7K5C - chains H and K of the 12 polymer chains in the assembly; structure by electron microscopy, 2.70 A resolution.

[Chain H (and K)]
Molecule: Internal virion protein gp15
From: Escherichia phage T7
Notes: chain K of this document is another copy of the same molecule, construct and numbering; everything in this record applies to it too
Reference sequence: P03725 (GP15_BPT7); residues 1-747 here = UniProt positions 1-747
Sequence (747 residues; each row starts with the number of its first residue):
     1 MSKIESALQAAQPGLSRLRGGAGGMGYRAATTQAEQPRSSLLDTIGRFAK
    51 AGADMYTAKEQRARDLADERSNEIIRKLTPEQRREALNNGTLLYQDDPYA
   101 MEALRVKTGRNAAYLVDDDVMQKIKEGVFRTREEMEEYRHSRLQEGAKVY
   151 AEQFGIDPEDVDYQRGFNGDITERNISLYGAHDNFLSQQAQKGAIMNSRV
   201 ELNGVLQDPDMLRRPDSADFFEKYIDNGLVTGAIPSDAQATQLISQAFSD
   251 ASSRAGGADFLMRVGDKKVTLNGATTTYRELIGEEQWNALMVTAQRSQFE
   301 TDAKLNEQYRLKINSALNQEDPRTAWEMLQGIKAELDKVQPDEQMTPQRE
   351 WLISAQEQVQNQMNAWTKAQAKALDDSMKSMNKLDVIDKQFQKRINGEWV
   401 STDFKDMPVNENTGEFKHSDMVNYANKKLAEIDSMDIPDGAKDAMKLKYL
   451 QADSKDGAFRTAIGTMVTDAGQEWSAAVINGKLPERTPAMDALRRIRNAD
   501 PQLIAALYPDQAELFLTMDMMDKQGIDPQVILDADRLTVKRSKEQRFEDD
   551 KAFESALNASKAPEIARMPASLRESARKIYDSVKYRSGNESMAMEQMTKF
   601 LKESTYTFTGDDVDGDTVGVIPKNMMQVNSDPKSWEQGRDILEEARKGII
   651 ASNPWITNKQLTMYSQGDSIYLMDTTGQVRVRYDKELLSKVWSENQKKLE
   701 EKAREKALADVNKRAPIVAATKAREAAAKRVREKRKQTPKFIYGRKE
Disordered / not traced: 1-56, 707-747

[Interface between chain H and chain K]
Residue-residue contacts (174; chain H residue first):
  Glu-69(H) / Val-161(K)
  Glu-69(H) / Arg-165(K)  salt bridge
  Asn-72(H) / Asn-168(K)
  Asn-72(H) / Gly-169(K)
  Asn-72(H) / Asp-170(K)
  Asn-72(H) / Ile-171(K)
  Glu-73(H) / Gln-164(K)
  Glu-73(H) / Asn-168(K)
  Ile-75(H) / Ile-171(K)  hydrophobic
  Ile-75(H) / Thr-172(K)
  Arg-76(H) / Leu-143(K)
  Arg-76(H) / Gln-144(K)  hydrogen bond (backbone-side chain)
  Arg-76(H) / Gln-164(K)
  Arg-76(H) / Phe-167(K)
  Arg-76(H) / Asn-168(K)  hydrogen bond
  Lys-77(H) / Gln-144(K)
  Lys-77(H) / Gln-164(K)
  Leu-78(H) / His-140(K)
  Thr-79(H) / His-140(K)  hydrogen bond
  Gln-82(H) / His-140(K)
  Lys-107(H) / Thr-172(K)
  Arg-110(H) / Glu-173(K)  salt bridge
  Asn-111(H) / Tyr-179(K)
  Tyr-114(H) / Ile-176(K)
  Tyr-114(H) / Gly-180(K)
  Leu-115(H) / Arg-132(K)
  Leu-115(H) / Tyr-179(K)  hydrophobic
  Asp-118(H) / Gly-180(K)
  Asp-118(H) / Asp-183(K)
  Gln-122(H) / Asn-184(K)  hydrogen bond
  Gln-122(H) / Ser-187(K)  hydrogen bond
  Glu-126(H) / Ser-187(K)
  Glu-126(H) / Ser-236(K)  hydrogen bond (backbone-side chain)
  Gly-127(H) / Pro-235(K)
  Gly-127(H) / Ser-236(K)
  Val-128(H) / Pro-235(K)
  Arg-130(H) / Leu-229(K)
  Arg-130(H) / Pro-235(K)  hydrogen bond (side chain-backbone)
  Arg-130(H) / Asp-237(K)  salt bridge
  Tyr-150(H) / Arg-132(K)
  Gln-189(H) / Asn-272(K)
  Lys-192(H) / Asn-272(K)
  Gly-193(H) / Asn-272(K)
  Met-196(H) / Ala-274(K)  hydrophobic
  Met-196(H) / Thr-276(K)
  Met-196(H) / Glu-280(K)
  Met-196(H) / Leu-281(K)  hydrophobic
  Asn-197(H) / Ala-274(K)
  Arg-199(H) / Glu-280(K)  hydrogen bond (side chain-backbone)
  Arg-199(H) / Leu-281(K)
  Val-200(H) / Thr-275(K)
  Val-200(H) / Thr-276(K)
  Asn-203(H) / Glu-280(K)  hydrogen bond
  Ser-249(H) / Glu-285(K)
  Asp-250(H) / Glu-284(K)
  Ser-253(H) / Glu-284(K)
  Ser-253(H) / Glu-285(K)
  Arg-254(H) / Glu-284(K)  salt bridge
  Phe-299(H) / Met-345(K)
  Glu-300(H) / Gln-344(K)
  Glu-300(H) / Met-345(K)  hydrogen bond (backbone-backbone)
  Thr-301(H) / Asn-288(K)
  Thr-301(H) / Glu-343(K)
  Thr-301(H) / Gln-344(K)
  Asp-302(H) / Glu-343(K)
  Ala-303(H) / Glu-343(K)  hydrogen bond (backbone-backbone)
  Ala-303(H) / Met-345(K)  hydrophobic
  Ala-303(H) / Arg-349(K)
  Lys-304(H) / Glu-343(K)  salt bridge
  Glu-307(H) / Lys-333(K)  salt bridge
  Glu-307(H) / Ile-353(K)
  Glu-307(H) / Gln-356(K)  hydrogen bond
  Arg-310(H) / Glu-350(K)  salt bridge
  Arg-310(H) / Ile-353(K)
  Arg-310(H) / Ser-354(K)  hydrogen bond
  Arg-310(H) / Glu-357(K)  salt bridge
  Leu-311(H) / Gln-356(K)
  Leu-311(H) / Gln-360(K)
  Asn-314(H) / Glu-357(K)
  Asn-314(H) / Gln-360(K)
  Ser-315(H) / Gln-360(K)
  Asn-318(H) / Gln-360(K)
  Asn-318(H) / Asn-361(K)  hydrogen bond
  Asn-318(H) / Asn-364(K)
  Lys-417(H) / Glu-415(K)  salt bridge
  His-418(H) / Lys-405(K)  hydrogen bond (side chain-backbone)
  His-418(H) / Asp-406(K)  salt bridge
  Ser-419(H) / Val-409(K)
  Ser-419(H) / Glu-415(K)  hydrogen bond
  Val-422(H) / Asp-406(K)
  Val-422(H) / Met-407(K)
  Asn-423(H) / Val-409(K)  hydrogen bond (side chain-backbone)
  Asn-426(H) / Pro-408(K)
  Thr-461(H) / Ser-401(K)
  Thr-461(H) / Asp-406(K)
  Ala-462(H) / Trp-399(K)
  Thr-465(H) / Arg-394(K)
  Thr-465(H) / Trp-399(K)
  Thr-465(H) / Val-400(K)
  Met-466(H) / Trp-399(K)
  Asp-469(H) / Arg-394(K)  salt bridge
  Asp-469(H) / Trp-399(K)
  Asp-469(H) / Gln-451(K)
  Gln-472(H) / Ala-506(K)
  Gln-472(H) / Leu-507(K)
  Ala-476(H) / Gln-502(K)
  Ala-476(H) / Ala-505(K)  hydrophobic
  Ala-476(H) / Ala-506(K)
  Ala-477(H) / Gln-502(K)
  Ile-479(H) / Ala-505(K)
  Ile-479(H) / Pro-509(K)  hydrophobic
  Ile-479(H) / Glu-513(K)
  Ile-479(H) / Leu-516(K)
  Asn-480(H) / Pro-501(K)
  Asn-480(H) / Gln-502(K)
  Asn-480(H) / Ala-505(K)
  Gly-481(H) / Gln-666(K)
  Lys-482(H) / Gln-502(K)  hydrogen bond (backbone-side chain)
  Pro-484(H) / Gln-502(K)
  Ala-489(H) / Trp-399(K)  hydrophobic
  Gly-525(H) / Gln-678(K)
  Ile-526(H) / Thr-676(K)
  Asp-527(H) / Thr-676(K)  hydrogen bond (backbone-backbone)
  Asp-527(H) / Gly-677(K)
  Asp-527(H) / Gln-678(K)
  Asp-527(H) / Arg-680(K)  salt bridge
  Val-530(H) / Thr-675(K)
  Asp-533(H) / Met-673(K)
  Arg-536(H) / Glu-513(K)  salt bridge
  Lys-540(H) / Glu-513(K)
  Lys-540(H) / Glu-574(K)  salt bridge
  Arg-541(H) / Glu-554(K)  salt bridge
  Arg-541(H) / Arg-573(K)
  Glu-544(H) / Lys-543(K)  salt bridge
  Glu-544(H) / Phe-547(K)
  Gln-545(H) / Phe-547(K)
  Gln-545(H) / Asp-550(K)
  Gln-545(H) / Glu-554(K)  hydrogen bond
  Glu-548(H) / Phe-547(K)
  Ile-579(H) / Thr-675(K)
  Tyr-585(H) / Ser-571(K)  hydrogen bond
  Tyr-585(H) / Tyr-664(K)  hydrogen bond
  Arg-586(H) / Thr-662(K)
  Arg-586(H) / Met-663(K)
  Arg-586(H) / Tyr-664(K)
  Arg-586(H) / Tyr-671(K)
  Arg-586(H) / Met-673(K)
  Ser-587(H) / Pro-569(K)
  Ser-587(H) / Val-618(K)
  Gly-588(H) / Arg-567(K)
  Gly-588(H) / Met-568(K)
  Gly-588(H) / Pro-569(K)
  Asn-589(H) / Arg-567(K)  hydrogen bond
  Asn-589(H) / Val-613(K)
  Asn-589(H) / Asp-614(K)  hydrogen bond (side chain-backbone)
  Asn-589(H) / Gly-615(K)
  Asn-589(H) / Asp-616(K)
  Asn-589(H) / Thr-617(K)  hydrogen bond (side chain-backbone)
  Ser-591(H) / Arg-567(K)
  Ser-591(H) / Asp-614(K)
  Met-592(H) / Asp-614(K)
  Met-592(H) / Thr-617(K)
  Met-592(H) / Val-618(K)  hydrophobic
  Met-592(H) / Gln-660(K)
  Met-592(H) / Thr-662(K)
  Glu-595(H) / Asp-614(K)  hydrogen bond (side chain-backbone)
  Glu-595(H) / Asn-658(K)
  Gln-596(H) / Thr-657(K)
  Gln-596(H) / Asn-658(K)  hydrogen bond
  Gln-596(H) / Thr-675(K)  hydrogen bond
  Lys-599(H) / Thr-657(K)
  Lys-599(H) / Asn-658(K)
  Phe-600(H) / Thr-657(K)
  Phe-600(H) / Thr-676(K)
Interface residues without a listed pair, chain H (99 interface residues in all): Lys-125, Asn-306, Ser-475, Pro-488, Ala-492, Gln-529, Leu-537, Ser-582, Val-583, Glu-590, Glu-603
Interface residues without a listed pair, chain K (108 interface residues in all): Ala-147, Glu-159, Asn-175, Gly-273, Ile-282, Gly-283, Trp-326, Arg-460, Ala-512, Ala-570, Asp-612, Gly-619, Leu-661

[Summary]
The interface between chain H and chain K involves 99 residues on one side and 108 on the other, with 28
hydrogen bonds and 16 salt bridges. Polar contacts include Glu-69(H)/Arg-165(K), Arg-110(H)/Glu-173(K) and
Arg-130(H)/Asp-237(K).
Chain H and chain K are both Internal virion protein gp15 (Escherichia phage T7); the structure, Structure of
T7 DNA ejectosome periplasmic tunnel, was determined by electron microscopy.
